6YSO - chain A; structure by X-ray diffraction, 3.13 A resolution.

Chain A:
Name: Sarcoplasmic/endoplasmic reticulum calcium ATPase 1
From: Oryctolagus cuniculus
Notes: EC 7.2.2.10
UniProtKB: P04191 (AT2A1_RABIT), isoform P04191-2; residue numbers follow UniProt; this construct covers 1-994
Sequence (994 residues; each row starts with the number of its first residue):
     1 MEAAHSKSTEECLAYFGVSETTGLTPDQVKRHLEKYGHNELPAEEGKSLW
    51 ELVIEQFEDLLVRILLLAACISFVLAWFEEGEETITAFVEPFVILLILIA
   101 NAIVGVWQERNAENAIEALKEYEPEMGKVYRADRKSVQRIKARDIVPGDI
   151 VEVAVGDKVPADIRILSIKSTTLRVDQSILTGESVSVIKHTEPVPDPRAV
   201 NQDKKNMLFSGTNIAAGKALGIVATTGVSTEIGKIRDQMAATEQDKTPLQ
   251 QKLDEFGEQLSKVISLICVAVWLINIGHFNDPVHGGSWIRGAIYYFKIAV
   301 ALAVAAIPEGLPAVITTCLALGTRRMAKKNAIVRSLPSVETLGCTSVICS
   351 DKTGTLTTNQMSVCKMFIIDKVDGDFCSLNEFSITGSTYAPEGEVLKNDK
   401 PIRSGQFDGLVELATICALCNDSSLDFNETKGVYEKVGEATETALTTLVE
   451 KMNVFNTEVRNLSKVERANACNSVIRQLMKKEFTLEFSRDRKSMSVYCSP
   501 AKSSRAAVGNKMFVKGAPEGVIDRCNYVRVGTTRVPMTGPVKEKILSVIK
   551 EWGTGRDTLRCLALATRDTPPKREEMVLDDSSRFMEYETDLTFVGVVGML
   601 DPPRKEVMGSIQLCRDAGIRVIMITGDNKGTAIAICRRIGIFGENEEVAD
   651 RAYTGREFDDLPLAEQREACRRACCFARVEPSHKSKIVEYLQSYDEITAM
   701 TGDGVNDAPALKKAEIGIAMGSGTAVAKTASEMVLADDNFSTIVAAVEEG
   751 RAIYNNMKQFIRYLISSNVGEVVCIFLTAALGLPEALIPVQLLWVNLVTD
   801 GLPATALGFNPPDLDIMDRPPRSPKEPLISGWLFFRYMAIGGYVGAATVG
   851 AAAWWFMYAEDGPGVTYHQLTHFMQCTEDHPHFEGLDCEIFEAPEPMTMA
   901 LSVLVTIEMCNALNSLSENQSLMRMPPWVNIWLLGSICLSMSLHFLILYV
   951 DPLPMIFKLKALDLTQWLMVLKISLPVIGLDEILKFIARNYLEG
Not modelled in the structure: 279-287, 877-879
Metal / ion sites: K+: Gln244, Leu711, Lys712, Ala714, Glu732; oxido(dioxo)vanadium V near Asp351 (its only coordinating residue here); Mg2+ site 1: Asp351, Thr353, Asp703 (together with oxido(dioxo)vanadium); Mg2+ site 2: Asn628 (together with 128)
Small-molecule neighbours:
  - 128 (spiro(2,4,6-trinitrobenzene[1,2a]-2o',3o'-methylene-adenine-triphosphate): Arg174, Val185, Ser186, Val187, Ile188, Lys205, Met361, Glu439, Thr441, Glu442, Phe487, Lys492, Ser493, Met494, Lys515, Gly516, Ala517, Arg560, Met599, Asn628, Arg678
  - thapsigargin (TG1; octanoic acid [3S-[3alpha, 3abeta, 4alpha, 6beta, 6abeta, 7beta, 8alpha(Z), 9balpha]]-6-(acetyloxy)-2,3,-3a,4,5,6,6a,7,8,9b-decahydro-3,3a-dihydroxy-3,6,9-trimethyl-8-[(2-methyl-1-oxo-2-butenyl)ox y]-2-oxo-4-(1-oxobutoxy)-azuleno[4,5-b]furan-7-yl ester): Leu253, Glu255, Phe256, Gln259, Leu260, Val263, Ile267, Ala306, Ile761, Ile765, Asn768, Val769, Val772, Phe776, Leu828, Ile829, Phe834, Tyr837, Met838
  - oxido(dioxo)vanadium (VN4): Thr181, Gly182, Glu183, Asp351, Lys352, Thr353, Ile624, Thr625, Gly626, Lys684, Asp703, Asn706, Asp707
Curated features (UniProtKB/Swiss-Prot):
  - region (Interaction with PLN): Ile788 to Gly808, Trp932 to Leu943
  - active site: Asp351 (4-aspartylphosphate intermediate)
  - binding site (Ca(2+)): Val304, Ala305, Ile307, Glu309, Asn768, Glu771, Asn796, Thr799, Asp800, Glu908
  - binding site (Mg(2+)): Asp351, Thr353, Asp703
  - binding site (ATP): Thr353, Glu442, Arg489, Lys515, Arg560, Thr625, Gly626, Asp627, Arg678, Lys684, Asn706
  - modified residue: Thr441 (Phosphothreonine), Thr569 (Phosphothreonine), Ser581 (Phosphoserine)
  - mutagenesis: Glu309 (E309A: Interferes with conformation changes that are essential for ATP-dependent Ca(2+) transport; E309Q: No loss of calcium binding ...), Pro789 (P789L: Almost complete loss of Ca(2+) transport activity because of reduced Ca(2+) affinity), Cys876 (C876A: Loss of ATP-dependent Ca(2+)transport), Cys888 (C888A: Loss of ATP-dependent Ca(2+)transport)

Overview:
Chain A binds compound 128, thapsigargin and oxido(dioxo)vanadium. Gln244, Leu711, Lys712, Ala714 and Glu732
form the K+ site. Asp351, Thr353 and Asp703 coordinate Mg2+ site 1. From UniProt: active-site residue Asp351,
10 Ca2+-binding residues, 3 Mg2+-binding residues and 11 ATP-binding residues.
Chain A is Sarcoplasmic/endoplasmic reticulum calcium ATPase 1 (Oryctolagus cuniculus); the structure, Crystal
structure of the (SR) Ca2+-ATPase solved by vanadium SAD phasing, was determined by X-ray diffraction,
deposited together with 6YO1.
